7R72 - chains 1 and P of the 24 polymer chains in the assembly; structure by electron microscopy, 3.07 A resolution.

Chain 1:
Molecule: 25S rRNA
Organism: Saccharomyces cerevisiae BY4741
Sequence (641 nucleotides; row label = number of the first residue in the row; note: 1912 numbers in that range are skipped by the numbering (no residue carries them; nothing is unmodelled there)):
   820 AUGCCUGAAU AGGGUGAAGC CAGAGGAAAC UCUGGUGGAG GCUCG
   893 CGAAUUUGGG UAU
  1446 AGUAGCAAAU AUUCAAAUGA GAACUUUGAA GACUGAAGUG GGGAAAGGUU CCACGUCAAC
  1506 AGCAGUUGGA CGUGGGUUAG UCGAUCCUAA GAGAUG
  1552 GUUUCAAAGG CCUGAUU
  1574 CAGGCCACCA UCGAAAGGGA AUCCGGUUAA GAUUCCGGAA CCUGGAUAUG GAUUCUUCAC
  1634 GGUAACGUAA CUGAAUGUGG AGACGUCGGC GCGAGCCCUG GGAGGAGUUA UCUUUUCUUC
  1694 UUAACAGCUU AUCACCCCGG AAUUGGUUUA UCCGGAGAUG GGGUCUUAUG GCUGGAAGAG
  1754 GCCAGCACCU UUGCUGGCUC CGGUGCGCUU GUGACGGCCC GUGAAAAUCC ACAGGAAGGA
  1814 AUAGUUUUCA UGCCAGGUCG UACUG
  1853 UCUCCAAGGU GAACAGCCUC UAGUUGAUAG AA
  1916 UCCGUAACUU CGGGAUAAGG AUUGGCUCUA AGGGUCGGGU AGUGAGGGCC UUGGUCA
  2050 CGGCCUUGG
  2080 CUUGCUACAA UUAACGAUCA ACUUAGAACU GGUACGGACA A
  2347 UAUCUAGCGA
  3061 GGCUGUCUGA UCAGGCAUUG C
  3333 GUAAGCAGUA GAGUAGCC
  3356 GUUACGAUCU GCUGAGA

Chain P:
Name: 60S ribosomal protein L17-A
Organism: Saccharomyces cerevisiae BY4741
Reference sequence: P05740 (RL17A_YEAST); residue numbers follow UniProt; this construct covers 1-184
Amino-acid sequence (184 residues; row label = number of the first residue in the row):
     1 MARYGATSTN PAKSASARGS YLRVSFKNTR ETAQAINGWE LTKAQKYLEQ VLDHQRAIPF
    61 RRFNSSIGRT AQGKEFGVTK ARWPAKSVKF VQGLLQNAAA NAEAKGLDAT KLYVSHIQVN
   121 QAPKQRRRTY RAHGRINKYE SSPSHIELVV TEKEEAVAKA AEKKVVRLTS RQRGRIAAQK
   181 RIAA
Disordered / not traced: 1-22, 33-49, 55-62, 70-79, 91-125, 144-184
UniProt features mapped onto this chain:
  - modified residue: Thr70 (Phosphothreonine)
  - cross-link: Lys46 (Glycyl lysine isopeptide (Lys-Gly) (interchain with G-Cter in ubiquitin))

How chain 1 and chain P interact:
Contacting residue pairs (36):
  A1446(1) - Lys27(P)  hydrogen bond to the sugar
  A1446(1) - Ser65(P)  sugar contact
  G1447(1) - Ser25(P)  hydrogen bond to the base
  G1447(1) - Lys27(P)  salt bridge to the phosphate
  G1447(1) - Asn28(P)  base contact
  G1447(1) - Phe63(P)  phosphate contact
  G1447(1) - Asn64(P)  phosphate contact
  G1447(1) - Ser65(P)  hydrogen bond to the phosphate
  G1447(1) - Ser142(P)  base contact
  U1448(1) - Ser65(P)  phosphate contact
  U1448(1) - Ser66(P)  sugar contact
  C1505(1) - Arg126(P)  phosphate contact
  C1505(1) - Arg127(P)  salt bridge to the phosphate
  G1507(1) - Thr129(P)  base contact
  C2350(1) - Ser66(P)  phosphate contact
  C2350(1) - Gly68(P)  phosphate contact
  U2351(1) - Ile67(P)  phosphate contact
  U2351(1) - Gly68(P)  hydrogen bond to the phosphate
  U2351(1) - Arg82(P)  phosphate contact
  U2351(1) - Trp83(P)  phosphate contact
  A2352(1) - Arg82(P)  salt bridge to the phosphate
  A2352(1) - Trp83(P)  hydrogen bond to the phosphate
  A2352(1) - Pro84(P)  phosphate contact
  A2352(1) - Ala85(P)  phosphate contact
  G2353(1) - Arg82(P)  salt bridge to the phosphate
  G2353(1) - Pro84(P)  phosphate contact
  G2353(1) - Ala85(P)  hydrogen bond to the phosphate
  G2353(1) - Lys86(P)  hydrogen bond to the phosphate
  C2354(1) - Lys86(P)  salt bridge to the phosphate
  G2355(1) - Arg127(P)  salt bridge to the phosphate
  G2355(1) - Tyr139(P)  sugar contact
  G2355(1) - Glu140(P)  phosphate contact
  G2355(1) - Ser141(P)  phosphate contact
  A2356(1) - Asn137(P)  sugar contact
  A2356(1) - Tyr139(P)  phosphate contact
  A2356(1) - Glu140(P)  hydrogen bond to the phosphate
Also at the interface, not in a pair above, chain P (26 interface residues in all): His54, Ser87, Tyr130, Lys138

In short:
The interface between chain 1 and chain P involves 12 residues on one side and 26 on the other, with 8
hydrogen bonds and 6 salt bridges. Polar pairs include G1447(1)-Ser25(P), A1446(1)-Lys27(P) and
G1447(1)-Ser65(P).
Here chain 1 is 25S rRNA and chain P is 60S ribosomal protein L17-A, both from Saccharomyces cerevisiae
BY4741. Entry 7R72 (State E1 nucleolar 60S ribosome biogenesis intermediate - Spb4 local model) was determined
by electron microscopy (same publication as 7NAD and 7U0H).
